PDB entry 9MQ7 | electron microscopy, 3.63 A resolution | chains H and L of the 12 polymer chains in the assembly

Chain H:
Name: 326-366.26 Fab heavy chain
Source organism: Homo sapiens
Notes: antibody fragment or engineered binder
Chain sequence (123 residues; each row starts with the number of its first residue; a row labelled like 82A-82C holds insertion residues (82A, then the next letters in order)):
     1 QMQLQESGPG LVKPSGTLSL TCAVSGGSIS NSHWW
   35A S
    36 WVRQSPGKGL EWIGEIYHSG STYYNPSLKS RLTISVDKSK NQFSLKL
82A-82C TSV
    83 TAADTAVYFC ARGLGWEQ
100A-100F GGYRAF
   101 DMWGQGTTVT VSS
Disordered / not traced: 1, 112-113
Disulfides: Cys-22/Cys-92

Chain L:
Name: 326-366.26 Fab light chain
Source organism: Homo sapiens
Notes: antibody fragment or engineered binder
Chain sequence (108 residues; each row starts with the number of its first residue):
     1 EIVMTQSPAT LSVSPGERVT LSCRASQSVG SSLAWYQQKP GQAPRLLIYA ASTRATGIPA
    61 RFSGSGSGTE FTLTISSLQS EDFAVYYCQQ HYNWP
   95A P
    96 LTFGGGTKVE IK
Disordered / not traced: 107
Disulfides: Cys-23/Cys-88

Interface between chain H and chain L:
Contacting residue pairs - 14 pairs, chain H then chain L:
  Leu-45(H) with Tyr-87(L), hydrophobic; Phe-98(L)
  Trp-47(H) with Pro-95(L)
  Tyr-59(H) with Pro-95(L)
  Tyr-100C(H) with His-91(L)
  Arg-100D(H) with Gln-89(L); His-91(L); Trp-94(L); Leu-96(L)
  Phe-100F(H) with Tyr-36(L); Leu-46(L)
  Trp-103(H) with Ala-43(L), hydrophobic; Pro-44(L)
  Gly-104(H) with Ala-43(L)
Other interface residues (no listed pair), chain H (13 interface residues in all): Pro-61, Lys-64, Gln-100, Ala-100E, Asp-101
Other interface residues (no listed pair), chain L (13 interface residues in all): Tyr-49, Pro-95A

Summary:
The chain H/chain L interface involves 13 residues from each chain.
Chain H is 326-366.26 Fab heavy chain and chain L is 326-366.26 Fab light chain, both from Homo sapiens; the
structure, Cryo-EM structure of hemagglutinin H5N1 in complex with Fab 326-366.26, was determined by electron
microscopy.
